6B5R - chains H and L of the 3 polymer chains in the assembly; structure by X-ray diffraction, 1.77 A resolution.

== Chain H ==
Molecule: CIS42 Fab Heavy chain
From: Homo sapiens
Notes: antibody fragment or engineered binder
Amino-acid sequence (222 residues; row label = number of the first residue in the row; a row labelled like 82A-82C holds insertion residues (82A, then the next letters in order)):
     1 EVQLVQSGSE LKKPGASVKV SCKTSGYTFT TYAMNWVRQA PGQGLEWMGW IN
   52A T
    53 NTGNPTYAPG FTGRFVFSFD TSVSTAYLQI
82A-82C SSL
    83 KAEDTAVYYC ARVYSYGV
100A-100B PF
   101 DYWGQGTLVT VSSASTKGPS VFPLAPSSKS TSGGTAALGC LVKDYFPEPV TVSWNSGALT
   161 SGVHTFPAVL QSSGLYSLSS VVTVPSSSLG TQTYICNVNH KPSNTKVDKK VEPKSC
Unresolved in the structure: 127-134, 215-216
Modified / non-standard residues: Glu1 (pyroglutamic acid; PCA)
Disulfide bonds: Cys22-Cys92, Cys140-Cys196

== Chain L ==
Molecule: CIS42 Fab Light chain
From: Homo sapiens
Notes: antibody fragment or engineered binder
Amino-acid sequence (216 residues; numbered 1 to 213 plus 4 insertion-coded residues; 1 number in that range is skipped by the numbering (no residue carries it; nothing is unmodelled there); the number before each row is that of its first residue; a row labelled like 27A-27C holds insertion residues (27A, then the next letters in order)):
     1 QSVLTQPAS
    11 VSGSPGQSIT ISCTATS
27A-27C SNV
    28 GSFNLVSWYQ HHPGKAPKLI IHEVSKRPSG ASNRFSGSKS GNTASLTISG LQAEDEADYY
    88 CCSYVGSD
   95A T
    96 WVFGGGTKLT VLGQPKAAPS VTLFPPSSEE LQANKATLVC LISDFYPGAV TVAWKADSSP
   156 VKAGVETTTP SKQSNNKYAA SSYLSLTPEQ WKSHRSYSCQ VTHEGSTVEK TVAPTECS
Unresolved in the structure: 210-213
Disulfide bonds: Cys23-Cys88, Cys135-Cys194

== Chain H / chain L interface ==
Contacting residue pairs (67):
  Val37(H) with Phe98(L), hydrophobic
  Gln39(H) with His38(L); Tyr87(L), hydrogen bond
  Gln43(H) with Tyr87(L)
  Gly44(H) with Tyr87(L)
  Leu45(H) with Pro44(L), hydrophobic; Tyr87(L); Phe98(L)
  Trp47(H) with Asp95(L); Thr95A(L); Trp96(L); Phe98(L)
  Trp50(H) with Asp95(L), hydrogen bond (side chain-backbone)
  Tyr91(H) with His38(L), hydrogen bond; Lys42(L); Pro44(L)
  Tyr98(H) with Leu32(L); Tyr91(L), hydrophobic; Asp95(L), hydrogen bond
  Gly99(H) with His49(L), hydrogen bond (backbone-side chain); Glu50(L)
  Val100(H) with Leu46(L), hydrophobic; His49(L)
  Pro100A(H) with Ser34(L); Tyr36(L), hydrogen bond (backbone-side chain); Trp96(L)
  Phe100B(H) with Tyr36(L); Leu46(L); Cys89(L), hydrophobic; Trp96(L), hydrophobic; Phe98(L), hydrophobic
  Trp103(H) with Ala43(L), hydrophobic; Pro44(L)
  Gly104(H) with Ala43(L)
  Phe122(H) with Ser122(L); Glu124(L); Glu125(L)
  Pro123(H) with Ser122(L); Glu124(L)
  Leu124(H) with Phe119(L)
  Ala125(H) with Phe119(L)
  Ala137(H) with Phe119(L)
  Leu141(H) with Thr132(L); Tyr178(L), hydrophobic
  Lys143(H) with Glu125(L), salt bridge; Lys130(L); Thr132(L)
  His164(H) with Ala174(L)
  Phe166(H) with Leu136(L), hydrophobic; Ile137(L); Ala174(L), hydrophobic; Ala175(L); Ser176(L)
  Pro167(H) with Thr163(L); Ser166(L)
  Ala168(H) with Thr163(L)
  Val169(H) with Thr163(L); Tyr178(L), hydrophobic
  Leu170(H) with Glu161(L)
  Gln171(H) with Glu161(L)
  Ser172(H) with Glu161(L)
  Leu178(H) with Tyr178(L)
  Ser179(H) with Val134(L); Leu136(L); Tyr178(L), hydrogen bond
  Val181(H) with Leu136(L), hydrophobic
  Lys209(H) with Glu124(L), salt bridge
Interface residues without a listed pair, chain H (42 interface residues in all): Asn35, Glu46, Thr58, Asp101, Gln105, Val121, Leu138, Ser177
Interface residues without a listed pair, chain L (38 interface residues in all): Gly100, Thr117, Thr162, Lys167, Gln168

== In short ==
The interface between chain H and chain L involves 42 residues on one side and 38 on the other, with 7
hydrogen bonds and 2 salt bridges. Among the polar pairs are Lys143(H)-Glu125(L), Lys209(H)-Glu124(L) and
Gln39(H)-Tyr87(L).
Here chain H is CIS42 Fab Heavy chain and chain L is CIS42 Fab Light chain, both from Homo sapiens. Entry 6B5R
(Structure of PfCSP peptide 21 with human antibody CIS42) was determined by X-ray diffraction, deposited
together with 6B5P, 6B5S and 6B5T.
